3T6S - chains A and B; structure by X-ray diffraction, 2.00 A resolution.

Chain A:
Protein: CerJ
From: Streptomyces tendae
Chain sequence (357 residues; row label = number of the first residue in the row):
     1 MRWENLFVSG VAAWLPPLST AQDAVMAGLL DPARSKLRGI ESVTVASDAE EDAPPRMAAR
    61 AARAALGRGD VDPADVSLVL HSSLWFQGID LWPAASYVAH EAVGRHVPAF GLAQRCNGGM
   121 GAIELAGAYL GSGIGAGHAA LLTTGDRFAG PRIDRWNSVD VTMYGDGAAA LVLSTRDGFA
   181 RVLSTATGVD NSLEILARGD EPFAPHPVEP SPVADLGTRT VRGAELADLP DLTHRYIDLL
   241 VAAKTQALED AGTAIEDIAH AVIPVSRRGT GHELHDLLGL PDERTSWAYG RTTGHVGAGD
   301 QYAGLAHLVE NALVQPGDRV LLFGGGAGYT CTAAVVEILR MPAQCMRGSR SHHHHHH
Not modelled in the structure: 343-357
Modified positions: Cys116 (3-sulfinoalanine; CSD)

Chain B:
Protein: CerJ
From: Streptomyces tendae
Chain sequence (357 residues; each row starts with the number of its first residue):
     1 MRWENLFVSG VAAWLPPLST AQDAVMAGLL DPARSKLRGI ESVTVASDAE EDAPPRMAAR
    61 AARAALGRGD VDPADVSLVL HSSLWFQGID LWPAASYVAH EAVGRHVPAF GLAQRCNGGM
   121 GAIELAGAYL GSGIGAGHAA LLTTGDRFAG PRIDRWNSVD VTMYGDGAAA LVLSTRDGFA
   181 RVLSTATGVD NSLEILARGD EPFAPHPVEP SPVADLGTRT VRGAELADLP DLTHRYIDLL
   241 VAAKTQALED AGTAIEDIAH AVIPVSRRGT GHELHDLLGL PDERTSWAYG RTTGHVGAGD
   301 QYAGLAHLVE NALVQPGDRV LLFGGGAGYT CTAAVVEILR MPAQCMRGSR SHHHHHH
Not modelled in the structure: 343-357
Glycans and other covalent adducts: coenzyme A (COA) linked to Cys116
Small-molecule neighbours: coenzyme A (COA): Arg115, Leu196, Thr220, Thr233, Tyr236, Ile237, Arg268, Gly271, His272, Glu273, Leu274, Leu277, Gly325, Gly326, Ala327, Tyr329

Chain A / chain B interface:
Residue-residue contacts - 165 pairs, chain A then chain B:
  Met1(A) with Ser132(B); Gly133(B); Ile134(B)
  Trp3(A) with Ile134(B), hydrophobic
  Asp48(A) with Pro205(B)
  Glu50(A) with Pro202(B); Phe203(B), hydrogen bond (side chain-backbone)
  Ala53(A) with Phe203(B), hydrophobic
  Arg56(A) with Phe203(B)
  Leu84(A) with Leu91(B)
  Trp85(A) with Leu91(B); Pro205(B); His206(B); Pro207(B)
  Phe86(A) with Ala204(B); His206(B); Pro207(B)
  Gln87(A) with Phe203(B)
  Gly88(A) with Pro202(B); Phe203(B); Ala204(B), hydrogen bond (backbone-backbone)
  Ile89(A) with Arg198(B); Glu201(B); Pro202(B); Phe203(B), hydrophobic; Arg219(B)
  Asp90(A) with Arg152(B), salt bridge; Arg219(B), salt bridge
  Leu91(A) with Trp85(B); Arg115(B); Ile153(B), hydrophobic; Ala197(B); Ala214(B), hydrophobic; Leu216(B), hydrophobic; Arg219(B), hydrogen bond (backbone-side chain)
  Trp92(A) with Glu194(B), hydrogen bond; Ala197(B); Arg198(B); Phe203(B), hydrophobic
  Pro93(A) with Arg115(B); Ala197(B); Ala327(B); Gly328(B)
  Ser96(A) with Asn191(B), hydrogen bond; Gly328(B)
  Tyr97(A) with Glu194(B); Arg198(B)
  Ala99(A) with Asn191(B)
  His100(A) with Asn191(B); Ser192(B)
  Gly104(A) with Asn191(B), hydrogen bond (backbone-side chain)
  Arg105(A) with Val189(B); Asp190(B), salt bridge; Asn191(B), hydrogen bond (backbone-backbone); Ser192(B); Arg235(B)
  His106(A) with Val189(B), hydrogen bond (side chain-backbone)
  Val107(A) with Val189(B); Asn191(B), hydrogen bond (backbone-side chain)
  Pro108(A) with Val189(B)
  Ala109(A) with Gln114(B)
  Phe110(A) with Leu112(B), hydrophobic; Ala113(B); Gln114(B); Gly121(B); Leu125(B), hydrophobic
  Gly111(A) with Gly111(B); Leu112(B); Ala113(B), hydrogen bond (backbone-backbone)
  Leu112(A) with Phe110(B), hydrophobic; Gly111(B); Leu112(B), hydrophobic
  Ala113(A) with Phe110(B); Gly111(B), hydrogen bond (backbone-backbone)
  Gln114(A) with Ala109(B), hydrogen bond (side chain-backbone); Phe110(B)
  Arg115(A) with Leu91(B); Pro93(B)
  Gly121(A) with Phe110(B)
  Glu124(A) with Ile134(B)
  Leu125(A) with Phe110(B), hydrophobic; Tyr129(B), hydrophobic
  Ala128(A) with Ala128(B); Tyr129(B), hydrophobic; Ser132(B)
  Tyr129(A) with Leu125(B), hydrophobic; Ala128(B), hydrophobic
  Ser132(A) with Met1(B); Ala128(B)
  Gly133(A) with Met1(B)
  Ile134(A) with Met1(B), hydrophobic; Trp3(B), hydrophobic; Glu124(B)
  Arg147(A) with Ala204(B); Pro205(B)
  Ala149(A) with Pro205(B); His206(B)
  Gly150(A) with His206(B)
  Pro151(A) with His206(B)
  Arg152(A) with Asp90(B), salt bridge; His206(B), hydrogen bond (backbone-side chain)
  Ile153(A) with Leu91(B), hydrophobic
  Val189(A) with Arg105(B); His106(B), hydrogen bond (backbone-side chain); Val107(B)
  Asp190(A) with Arg105(B), salt bridge; His106(B)
  Asn191(A) with Ser96(B), hydrogen bond; Ala99(B); His100(B); Gly104(B), hydrogen bond (side chain-backbone); Arg105(B), hydrogen bond (backbone-backbone); Val107(B), hydrogen bond (side chain-backbone)
  Ser192(A) with His100(B); Arg105(B)
  Glu194(A) with Trp92(B), hydrogen bond; Tyr97(B)
  Ala197(A) with Leu91(B); Trp92(B); Pro93(B)
  Arg198(A) with Ile89(B); Trp92(B); Tyr97(B)
  Glu201(A) with Ile89(B)
  Pro202(A) with Glu50(B); Gly88(B); Ile89(B)
  Phe203(A) with Glu50(B), hydrogen bond (backbone-side chain); Ala53(B), hydrophobic; Arg56(B); Gln87(B); Gly88(B); Ile89(B), hydrophobic; Trp92(B), hydrophobic
  Ala204(A) with Phe86(B); Gly88(B), hydrogen bond (backbone-backbone); Arg147(B)
  Pro205(A) with Asp48(B); Trp85(B); Arg147(B); Ala149(B)
  His206(A) with Trp85(B); Phe86(B); Ala149(B); Gly150(B); Pro151(B); Arg152(B), hydrogen bond (side chain-backbone); Ser211(B)
  Pro207(A) with Trp85(B); Phe86(B)
  Glu209(A) with Glu209(B); Pro210(B); Ser211(B), hydrogen bond
  Pro210(A) with Glu209(B)
  Ser211(A) with His206(B); Glu209(B), hydrogen bond
  Ala214(A) with Leu91(B), hydrophobic
  Leu216(A) with Leu91(B), hydrophobic
  Arg219(A) with Ile89(B); Asp90(B), salt bridge; Leu91(B)
  Arg235(A) with Arg105(B)
  Ala327(A) with Pro93(B)
  Gly328(A) with Pro93(B); Ser96(B)
Other interface residues (no listed pair), chain A (75 interface residues in all): Pro55, Leu78, Ala122, Thr187, Val208, Thr330
Other interface residues (no listed pair), chain B (73 interface residues in all): Leu84, Pro108, Ala122, Thr187, Val208, Thr330

Summary:
Chain A and chain B form an interface of 75 and 73 residues respectively; the contacts include 24 hydrogen
bonds and 6 salt bridges. Among the polar pairs are Asp90(A)-Arg152(B), Asp90(A)-Arg219(B) and
Arg105(A)-Asp190(B). Coenzyme A is covalently linked to Cys116(B).
Chain A is CerJ and chain B is CerJ, both from Streptomyces tendae; the structure, Crystal structure of CerJ
from Streptomyces tendae in Complex with CoA, was determined by X-ray diffraction (same publication as 3S3L,
3T5Y and 3T8E).
